7KEJ - chains B and D of the 12 polymer chains in the assembly; structure by electron microscopy, 3.80 A resolution.

== Chain B ==
Molecule: Virion spike glycoprotein
Source organism: Ebola virus
UniProt: A0A1C4HDV6 (A0A1C4HDV6_9MONO); residue numbers follow UniProt; this construct covers 32-309
Sequence (313 residues; each row starts with the number of its first residue; numbers below 1 keep their minus sign (Met-3 is residue -3)):
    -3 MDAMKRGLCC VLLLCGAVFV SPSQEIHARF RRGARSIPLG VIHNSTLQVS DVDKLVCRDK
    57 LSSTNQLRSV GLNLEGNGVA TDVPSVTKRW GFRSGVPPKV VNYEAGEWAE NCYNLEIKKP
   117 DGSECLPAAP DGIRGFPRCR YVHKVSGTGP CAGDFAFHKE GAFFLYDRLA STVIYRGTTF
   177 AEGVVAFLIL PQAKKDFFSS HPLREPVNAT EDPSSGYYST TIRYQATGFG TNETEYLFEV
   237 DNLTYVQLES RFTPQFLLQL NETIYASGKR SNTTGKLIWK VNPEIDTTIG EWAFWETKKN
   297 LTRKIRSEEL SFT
Unresolved in the structure: -3 to 31, 187-212, 293-309
Differences from the reference sequence: expression tag (-3 to 31)
Disulfide bonds: Cys108-Cys135, Cys121-Cys147
Glycans and other covalent adducts: N-acetylglucosamine (NAG) linked to Asn228, Asn257, Asn268

== Chain D ==
Molecule: Virion spike glycoprotein
Source organism: Zaire ebolavirus
UniProt: A0A0E3XK95 (A0A0E3XK95_9MONO); numbering as in UniProt (aligned over 461-633)
Sequence (203 residues; each row starts with the number of its first residue):
   461 NNNTHHQDTG EESASSGKLG LITNTIAGVA GLITGGRRTR REVIVNAQPK CNPNLHYWTT
   521 QDEGAAIGLA WIPYFGPAAE GIYTEGLMHN QDGLICGLRQ LANETTQALQ LFLRATTELR
   581 TFSILNRKAI DFLLQRWGGT CHILGPDCCI EPHDWTKNIT DKIDQIIHDD DDKAGWSHPQ
   641 FEKGGGSGGG SGGGSWSHPQ FEK
Unresolved in the structure: 461-502, 522-525, 613-663
Differences from the reference sequence: conflict Asp630 (Phe in A0A0E3XK95), Asp631 (Val in A0A0E3XK95); expression tag (634-663)
Disulfide bonds: Cys511-Cys556, Cys601-Cys608
Glycans and other covalent adducts: N-acetylglucosamine (NAG) linked to Asn563

== Interface between chain B and chain D ==
Contacting residue pairs (16; chain B residue first):
  Cys53(B) with Thr600(D)
  Asp55(B) with Gly599(D)
  Lys56(B) with Gly599(D)
  Leu57(B) with Leu594(D); Gly598(D)
  Ser58(B) with Leu594(D); Gln595(D)
  Ser59(B) with Asp591(D); Leu594(D)
  Thr60(B) with Arg587(D), hydrogen bond; Ile590(D); Asp591(D), hydrogen bond; Leu594(D)
  Arg164(B) with Ala575(D), hydrogen bond (side chain-backbone); Thr576(D); Thr577(D)
Also at the interface, not in a pair above, chain B (12 interface residues in all): Asn98, Asp127, Asp163, Leu165
Also at the interface, not in a pair above, chain D (13 interface residues in all): Arg574, Leu579

== Overview ==
12 residues of chain B face 13 of chain D across their interface, with 3 hydrogen bonds. Polar contacts
include Thr60(B)-Arg587(D), Thr60(B)-Asp591(D) and Arg164(B)-Ala575(D). N-acetylglucosamine is covalently
linked to Asn228(B), Asn257(B) and Asn268(B). Covalently linked N-acetylglucosamine: at Asn563(D).
Here chain B is Virion spike glycoprotein (Ebola virus) and chain D is Virion spike glycoprotein (Zaire
ebolavirus). Entry 7KEJ (BDBV-289 bound to EBOV GPdMuc Makona) was determined by electron microscopy,
deposited together with 7KEW, 7KF9 and 7KFG.
